1T1F - chain A; structure by X-ray diffraction, 2.75 A resolution.

== Chain A ==
Name: Antithrombin-III
Source organism: Homo sapiens
Reference sequence: P01008 (ANT3_HUMAN); residues 1-432 here correspond to UniProt positions 33-464 (UniProt number = residue number + 32)
Sequence (432 residues; row label = number of the first residue in the row):
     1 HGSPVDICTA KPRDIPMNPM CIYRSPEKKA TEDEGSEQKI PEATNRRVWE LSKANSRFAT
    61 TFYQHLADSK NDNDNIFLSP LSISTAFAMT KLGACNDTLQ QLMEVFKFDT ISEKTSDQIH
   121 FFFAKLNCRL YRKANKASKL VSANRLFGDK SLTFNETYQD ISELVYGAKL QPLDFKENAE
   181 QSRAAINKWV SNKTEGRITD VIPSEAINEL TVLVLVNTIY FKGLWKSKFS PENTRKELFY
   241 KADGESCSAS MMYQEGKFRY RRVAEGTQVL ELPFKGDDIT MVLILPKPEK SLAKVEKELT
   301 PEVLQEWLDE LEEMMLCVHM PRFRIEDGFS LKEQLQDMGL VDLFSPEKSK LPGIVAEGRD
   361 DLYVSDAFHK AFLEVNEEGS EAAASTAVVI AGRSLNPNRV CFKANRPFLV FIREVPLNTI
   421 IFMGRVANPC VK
Disordered / not traced: 1, 25-36
Differences from the reference sequence: engineered mutation A137 (Ser169 in P01008), C317 (Val349 in P01008), C401 (Thr433 in P01008)
Disulfides: C8-C128, C21-C95, C247-C430, C317-C401
Covalently attached groups: N-acetylglucosamine (NAG) linked to N96, N192; glycan linked to N155
UniProt features mapped onto this chain:
  - binding site (heparin): W49, R129, R145
  - site: R393, S394 (Reactive bond)
  - modified residue: T31 (Phosphothreonine), S36 (Phosphoserine)
  - glycosylation (N-linked (GlcNAc...) asparagine): N96, N135, N155 (complex), N192
From the paper describing this entry:
  - contacts within the chain: N233-R393 (backbone contact), R235-R393 (hydrophobic contact), E237-R393 (salt bridge), Y253-R393 (hydrophobic contact)
  - conformationally variable residues (loop rearrangement): R393
  - mutagenesis - V317C/T401C: increased stability
  - mutagenesis - V317C/T401C (2-fold): decreased binding to pentasaccharide
  - mutagenesis - V317C/T401C (5-fold): decreased catalytic activity on thrombin and factor Xa
  - mutagenesis - E237A (2-fold), E237K (2-fold): increased binding to pentasaccharide
  - mutagenesis - E237A (2-fold), E237K (2-fold): increased catalytic activity
  - disease-associated variants - E237K, R393H (2-fold): increased binding to heparin (citing earlier work)

== Overview ==
Covalently linked N-acetylglucosamine: at N96 and N192. From UniProt: 3 heparin-binding residues. From the
paper: E237A and E237K increase binding to pentasaccharide; conformational variability at R393; 4
substitutions were tested in all.
Chain A is Antithrombin-III (Homo sapiens); the structure, Crystal Structure of Native Antithrombin in its
Monomeric Form, was determined by X-ray diffraction together with 2B5T and 2BEH from the same study.
